6UE8 - chains B and F of the 10 polymer chains in the assembly; structure by electron microscopy, 3.00 A resolution.

Chain B (and F):
Protein: Immunoglobulin heavy constant alpha 2
From: Homo sapiens
Notes: chain F of this document is another copy of the same molecule, construct and numbering; everything in this record applies to it too
UniProt: P01877 (IGHA2_HUMAN); residues 242-472 here correspond to UniProt positions 110-340 (UniProt number = residue number - 132)
Amino-acid sequence (245 residues; row label = number of the first residue in the row):
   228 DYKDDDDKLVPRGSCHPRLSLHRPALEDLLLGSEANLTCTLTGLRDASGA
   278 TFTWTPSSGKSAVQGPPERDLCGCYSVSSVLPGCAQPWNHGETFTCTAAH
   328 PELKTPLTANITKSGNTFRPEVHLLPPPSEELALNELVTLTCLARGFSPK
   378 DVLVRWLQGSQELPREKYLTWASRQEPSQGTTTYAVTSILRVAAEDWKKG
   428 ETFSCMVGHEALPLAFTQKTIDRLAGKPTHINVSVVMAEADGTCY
Disordered / not traced: 228-241
Cystine bridges: C266-C323, C369-C432
Glycans and other covalent adducts: N-acetylglucosamine (NAG) linked to N337
Construct notes: expression tag (228-241); conflict L451 (Met319 in P01877)
Curated features (UniProtKB/Swiss-Prot):
  - glycosylation (N-linked (GlcNAc...) asparagine): N263, N337 (complex)

How chain B and chain F interact:
Pairs across the interface - 7 pairs, chain B then chain F:
  M464(B) with V460(F), hydrophobic
  D468(B) with K454(F), hydrogen bond (backbone-side chain)
  T470(B) with A452(F), hydrogen bond (side chain-backbone)
  C471(B) with A452(F)
  Y472(B) with L351(F); K446(F); T447(F)
Also at the interface, not in a pair above, chain B (7 interface residues in all): V460, A467
Also at the interface, not in a pair above, chain F (12 interface residues in all): H350, I448, G453, P455, I458, M464

Summary:
7 residues of chain B face 12 of chain F across their interface; the contacts include 2 hydrogen bonds. Polar
contacts include D468(B)-K454(F) and T470(B)-A452(F). Covalently linked N-acetylglucosamine: at N337(B).
Chain B and chain F are both Immunoglobulin heavy constant alpha 2 (Homo sapiens); the structure, Structure of
tetrameric sIgA complex (Class 1), was determined by electron microscopy (same publication as 6UE7, 6UE9 and
6UEA).
